9UUU - chains A and B of the 6 polymer chains in the assembly; structure by electron microscopy, 3.17 A resolution.

Chain A:
Protein: Na(+)-translocating NADH-quinone reductase subunit A
Organism: Vibrio cholerae O395
Notes: EC 7.2.1.1
UniProtKB: A5F5X1 (NQRA_VIBC3); numbering as in UniProt (aligned over 1-446)
Sequence (446 residues; numbered 1 to 446; the number before each row is that of its first residue):
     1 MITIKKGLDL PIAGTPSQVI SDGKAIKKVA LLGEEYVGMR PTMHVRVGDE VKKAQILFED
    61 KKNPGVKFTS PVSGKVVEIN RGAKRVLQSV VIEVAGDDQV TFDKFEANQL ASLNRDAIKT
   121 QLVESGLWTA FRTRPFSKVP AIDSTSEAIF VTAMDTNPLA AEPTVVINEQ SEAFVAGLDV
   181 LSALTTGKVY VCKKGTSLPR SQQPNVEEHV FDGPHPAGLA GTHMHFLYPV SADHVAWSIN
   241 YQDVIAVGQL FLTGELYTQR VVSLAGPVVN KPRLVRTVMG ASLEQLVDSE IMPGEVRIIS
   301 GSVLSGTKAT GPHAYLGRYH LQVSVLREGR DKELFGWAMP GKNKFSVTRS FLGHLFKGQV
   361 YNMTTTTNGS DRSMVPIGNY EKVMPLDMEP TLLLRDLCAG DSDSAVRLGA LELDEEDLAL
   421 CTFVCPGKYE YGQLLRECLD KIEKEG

Chain B:
Protein: Na(+)-translocating NADH-quinone reductase subunit B
Organism: Vibrio cholerae O395
Notes: EC 7.2.1.1
UniProtKB: A5F5X0 (NQRB_VIBC3); residue numbers follow UniProt; this construct covers 1-415
Sequence (415 residues; each row starts with the number of its first residue):
     1 MGLKKFLEDI EHHFEPGGKH EKWFALYEAA ATLFYTPGLV TKRSSHVRDS VDLKRIMIMV
    61 WLAVFPAMFW GMYNAGGQAI AALNHLYSGD QLAAIVAGNW HYWLTEMLGG TMSSDAGWGS
   121 KMLLGATYFL PIYATVFIVG GFWEVLFCMV RKHEVNEGFF VTSILFALIV PPTLPLWQAA
   181 LGITFGVVVA KEVFGGTGRN FLNPALAGRA FLFFAYPAQI SGDLVWTAAD GYSGATALSQ
   241 WAQGGAGALI NNATGQTITW MDAFIGNIPG SIGEVSTLAL MIGAAFIVYM GIASWRIIGG
   301 VMIGMILLST LFNVIGSDTN AMFNMPWHWH LVLGGFAFGM FFMATDPVSA SFTNSGKWAY
   361 GILIGVMCVL IRVVNPAYPE GMMLAILFAN LFAPLFDHVV VERNIKRRLA RYGKQ
Not modelled in the structure: 1-30, 414-415
Ligand contacts:
  - FMN (flavin mononucleotide), molecule 1: Ile169, Leu206, Arg209, Phe213, Trp226, Thr236, Ala237, Leu238, Ser239, Pro269, Gly270, Ser271, Glu274, Gly334, Gly335, Phe338, Gly339, Met343, Pro379, Glu380, Gly381, Met382, Met383, Leu384
  - FMN, molecule 2: Phe213, Phe214, Pro217, Ser221, Gly222, Asp223, Gln243, Ala377, Tyr378, Pro379
  - riboflavin (RBF): Ile56, Met57, Val60, Gly158, Val161, Thr162, Leu165, Lys191, Gly196, Thr197, Gly198, Asn200, Leu202, Asn203, Pro204, Ala205, Ile292, Phe342, Met343, Thr345, Asp346, Pro347, Val348, Ser349
Swiss-Prot annotation at these positions:
  - modified residue: Thr236 (FMN phosphoryl threonine)
  - mutagenesis: Phe185 (F185A: Decreases riboflavin content), Trp226 (W226L: Decreases riboflavin content)
Reported in the primary citation:
  - binding site for flavin mononucleotide: Thr236, Ser239 (from molecular simulation)

Interface between chain A and chain B:
Pairs across the interface (104):
  His225(A) - Gly413(B)  hydrogen bond (side chain-backbone)
  Tyr228(A) - Arg411(B)
  Pro229(A) - Arg411(B)  hydrogen bond (backbone-side chain)
  His234(A) - Arg411(B)  hydrogen bond
  Arg297(A) - Thr41(B)  hydrogen bond (side chain-backbone)
  Arg297(A) - His46(B)  hydrogen bond
  Ile299(A) - His46(B)
  Val303(A) - Ser44(B)
  Val303(A) - Ser45(B)
  Val303(A) - His46(B)  hydrogen bond (backbone-backbone)
  Val303(A) - Val47(B)  hydrophobic
  Leu304(A) - Ser44(B)
  Leu304(A) - Ser45(B)  hydrogen bond (backbone-backbone)
  Gly306(A) - Ser44(B)
  Gly306(A) - His46(B)  hydrogen bond (backbone-side chain)
  Lys308(A) - His46(B)
  Leu326(A) - Val47(B)  hydrophobic
  Glu328(A) - Val40(B)
  Gly329(A) - Leu39(B)
  Gly329(A) - Val40(B)
  Arg330(A) - Gly38(B)
  Arg330(A) - Val40(B)
  Arg330(A) - Lys42(B)
  Asp331(A) - Gly38(B)
  Lys332(A) - Thr36(B)
  Lys332(A) - Pro37(B)
  Glu333(A) - Phe34(B)
  Glu333(A) - Tyr35(B)
  Glu333(A) - Thr36(B)  hydrogen bond (backbone-backbone)
  Leu334(A) - Phe34(B)
  Leu334(A) - Tyr35(B)
  Phe335(A) - Phe34(B)  hydrogen bond (backbone-backbone)
  Trp337(A) - Leu33(B)  hydrogen bond (side chain-backbone)
  Trp337(A) - Lys54(B)
  Trp337(A) - Arg55(B)  hydrogen bond (backbone-side chain)
  Trp337(A) - Ile58(B)  hydrophobic
  Ala338(A) - Arg55(B)
  Met339(A) - Arg55(B)  hydrogen bond (backbone-side chain)
  Phe345(A) - Asp49(B)
  Phe345(A) - Ser50(B)  hydrogen bond (backbone-side chain)
  Ser346(A) - Asp49(B)  hydrogen bond
  Val347(A) - Asp49(B)
  Thr348(A) - Met290(B)
  Arg349(A) - Tyr289(B)  hydrogen bond (side chain-backbone)
  Arg349(A) - Met290(B)  hydrogen bond (backbone-backbone)
  Ser350(A) - Arg55(B)
  Phe351(A) - Ser50(B)
  Phe351(A) - Arg55(B)
  His354(A) - Tyr289(B)  hydrogen bond
  Met363(A) - Val47(B)  hydrophobic
  Thr365(A) - Val40(B)
  Thr365(A) - Thr41(B)  hydrogen bond (backbone-backbone)
  Thr365(A) - His46(B)  hydrogen bond (side chain-backbone)
  Thr366(A) - Leu39(B)  hydrogen bond (side chain-backbone)
  Thr367(A) - Leu39(B)  hydrogen bond (backbone-backbone)
  Thr367(A) - Val40(B)
  Thr367(A) - Thr41(B)
  Asn368(A) - Asp49(B)
  Asn368(A) - Val51(B)
  Asn368(A) - Asp52(B)
  Gly369(A) - Asp52(B)
  Ser370(A) - Pro37(B)
  Arg372(A) - Leu53(B)
  Arg372(A) - Glu154(B)
  Arg372(A) - Asn156(B)
  Ser373(A) - Leu53(B)
  Ser373(A) - Thr197(B)  hydrogen bond (side chain-backbone)
  Met374(A) - Gly198(B)
  Val375(A) - Pro347(B)  hydrophobic
  Val375(A) - Val348(B)  hydrophobic
  Pro376(A) - Pro347(B)
  Pro376(A) - Phe352(B)  hydrophobic
  Ile377(A) - Ile56(B)  hydrophobic
  Ile377(A) - Gly291(B)
  Glu381(A) - Phe352(B)
  Glu381(A) - Asn354(B)
  Asp387(A) - Asn404(B)  hydrogen bond
  Asp387(A) - Arg407(B)  salt bridge
  Asp387(A) - Arg408(B)  hydrogen bond (backbone-side chain)
  Met388(A) - Arg408(B)
  Glu389(A) - Thr353(B)
  Thr391(A) - Phe352(B)
  Leu392(A) - Thr353(B)
  Arg395(A) - Gly198(B)
  Arg407(A) - Glu402(B)  salt bridge
  Arg407(A) - Ile405(B)
  Arg407(A) - Arg408(B)
  Leu408(A) - Val401(B)  hydrophobic
  Leu408(A) - Ile405(B)  hydrophobic
  Leu408(A) - Arg408(B)  hydrogen bond (backbone-side chain)
  Gly409(A) - Arg408(B)
  Glu412(A) - Gly413(B)
  Thr422(A) - Ser45(B)
  Phe423(A) - Ser45(B)
  Phe423(A) - Val47(B)
  Phe423(A) - Arg48(B)
  Phe423(A) - Asp49(B)  hydrogen bond (backbone-backbone)
  Pro426(A) - Asp52(B)
  Lys428(A) - Asp49(B)
  Lys428(A) - Val51(B)  hydrogen bond (side chain-backbone)
  Tyr429(A) - Arg48(B)
  Glu430(A) - Arg43(B)  salt bridge
  Glu430(A) - Arg48(B)  salt bridge
  Gln433(A) - Arg43(B)  hydrogen bond
Other interface residues (no listed pair), chain A (70 interface residues in all): Ser302, Ser305, Thr307, Gly336, Pro340, Lys344, Thr364, Ala419, Val424
Other interface residues (no listed pair), chain B (51 interface residues in all): Val155, Glu157, Arg199, Asp397, Val400, Tyr412

Summary:
70 residues of chain A face 51 of chain B across their interface; the contacts include 29 hydrogen bonds and 4
salt bridges. Among the polar pairs are Asp387(A)-Arg407(B), Arg407(A)-Glu402(B) and Glu430(A)-Arg43(B).
Ligands of chain B: flavin mononucleotide and riboflavin. The paper reports a binding site for flavin
mononucleotide at Thr236(B) and Ser239(B).
Here chain A is Na(+)-translocating NADH-quinone reductase subunit A and chain B is Na(+)-translocating
NADH-quinone reductase subunit B, both from Vibrio cholerae O395. Entry 9UUU (Cryo-EM structure of
Na+-translocating NADH-ubiquinone oxidoreductase from Vibrio cholerae reduced by NADH) was determined by
electron microscopy together with 9U5G, 9UD3, 9UD4, 9UD5, 9UD6, 9UD8 and 4 further entries from the same
study.
